Entry 4OK2 (X-ray diffraction, 2.45 A resolution); this record covers chains A and B.

== Chain A (and B) ==
Protein: Putative alginate lyase
Organism: Saccharophagus degradans
Notes: chain B of this document is another copy of the same molecule, construct and numbering; everything in this record applies to it too
UniProtKB: Q21FJ0 (Q21FJ0_SACD2); residues 1-736 here = UniProt positions 1-736
Amino-acid sequence (736 residues; each row starts with the number of its first residue):
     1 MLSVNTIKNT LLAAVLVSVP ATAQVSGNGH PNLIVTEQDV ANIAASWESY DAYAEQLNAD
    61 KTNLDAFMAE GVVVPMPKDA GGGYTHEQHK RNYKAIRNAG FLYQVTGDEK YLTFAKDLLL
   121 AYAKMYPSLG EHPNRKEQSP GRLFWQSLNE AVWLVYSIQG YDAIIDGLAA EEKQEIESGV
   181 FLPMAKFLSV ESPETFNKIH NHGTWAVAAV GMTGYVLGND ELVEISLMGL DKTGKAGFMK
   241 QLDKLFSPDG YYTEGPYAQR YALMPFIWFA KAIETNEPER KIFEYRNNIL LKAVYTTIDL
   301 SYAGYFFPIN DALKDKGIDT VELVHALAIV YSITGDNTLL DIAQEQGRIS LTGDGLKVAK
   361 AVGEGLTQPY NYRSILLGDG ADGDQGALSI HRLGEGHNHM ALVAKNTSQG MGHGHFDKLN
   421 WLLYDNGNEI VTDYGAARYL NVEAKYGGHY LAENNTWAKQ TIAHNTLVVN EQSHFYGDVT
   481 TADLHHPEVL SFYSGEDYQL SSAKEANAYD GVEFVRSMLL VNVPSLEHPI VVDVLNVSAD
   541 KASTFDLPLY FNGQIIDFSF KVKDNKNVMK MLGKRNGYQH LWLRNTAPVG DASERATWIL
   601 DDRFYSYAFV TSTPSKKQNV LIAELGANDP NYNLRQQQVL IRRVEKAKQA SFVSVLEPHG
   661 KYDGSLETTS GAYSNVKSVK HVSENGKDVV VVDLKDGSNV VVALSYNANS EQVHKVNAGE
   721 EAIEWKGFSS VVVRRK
Not modelled in the structure: 1-29, 736 (chain B: 1-30, 736)
Differences from the reference sequence: engineered mutation Ala-258 (Tyr in Q21FJ0)
Ion coordination: Zn2+: His-415, Asp-433, His-464
Curated features (UniProtKB/Swiss-Prot):
  - active site: His-413 (Proton acceptor)
  - binding site (substrate): Lys-136, Gln-146 to Asn-149, Lys-198, His-202, Tyr-257, Gln-259, Arg-260, Arg-438, Glu-667
  - binding site (Zn(2+)): His-415, Asp-433, His-464
  - site (Neutralizes the sugar carboxylate group at subsite +1): Asn-201, His-202
  - mutagenesis: Asn-149 (N149A: 1600-fold decrease in catalytic efficiency), Asn-201 (N201A: Complete loss of catalytic activity), His-202 (H202L: 20-fold decrease in catalytic efficiency), Arg-260 (R260A: 2000-fold decrease in catalytic efficiency), His-415 (H415A: 1000-fold decrease in catalytic activity), Arg-438 (R438A: 4400-fold decrease in catalytic efficiency), Tyr-450 (Y450A: Complete loss of catalytic activity)

== How chain A and chain B interact ==
Pairs across the interface (93; chain A residue first):
  Arg-260(A) with Glu-667(B), salt bridge
  Asp-315(A) with Tyr-662(B), hydrogen bond; Gly-664(B)
  Lys-316(A) with Gly-664(B), hydrogen bond (side chain-backbone); Ser-665(B), hydrogen bond (side chain-backbone); Glu-667(B), salt bridge
  Asp-319(A) with Ser-665(B), hydrogen bond
  Val-321(A) with Leu-666(B), hydrophobic
  Arg-348(A) with Ser-665(B), hydrogen bond; Leu-666(B)
  Tyr-439(A) with Gln-554(B)
  Leu-440(A) with Tyr-662(B); Glu-667(B); Thr-669(B), hydrogen bond (backbone-side chain)
  Asn-441(A) with Glu-667(B); Thr-669(B)
  Glu-443(A) with Tyr-673(B)
  Ala-444(A) with Ile-556(B), hydrophobic; Tyr-673(B)
  Lys-445(A) with Ile-555(B), hydrogen bond (side chain-backbone); Ile-556(B), hydrogen bond (side chain-backbone)
  Gln-554(A) with Tyr-439(B); Tyr-632(B), hydrogen bond (side chain-backbone); Leu-634(B), hydrogen bond (side chain-backbone); Arg-635(B)
  Ile-555(A) with Lys-445(B), hydrogen bond (backbone-side chain); Tyr-632(B)
  Ile-556(A) with Ala-444(B), hydrophobic; Lys-445(B), hydrogen bond (backbone-side chain); Asn-631(B)
  Phe-558(A) with Tyr-632(B), hydrophobic
  Val-562(A) with Pro-630(B)
  Asn-565(A) with Trp-582(B)
  Asn-567(A) with Lys-570(B); Met-571(B), hydrogen bond (backbone-backbone); Trp-582(B); Asn-628(B), hydrogen bond
  Val-568(A) with Met-569(B); Lys-570(B); Trp-582(B)
  Met-569(A) with Val-568(B); Met-569(B), hydrogen bond (backbone-backbone); Trp-582(B)
  Lys-570(A) with Asn-567(B); Val-568(B)
  Met-571(A) with Asn-567(B), hydrogen bond (backbone-backbone)
  Trp-582(A) with Asn-565(B); Asn-567(B); Val-568(B); Met-569(B), hydrophobic
  Arg-584(A) with Gly-626(B), hydrogen bond (side chain-backbone); Asp-629(B), salt bridge; Tyr-632(B), hydrogen bond
  Asn-585(A) with Tyr-632(B), hydrogen bond
  Ile-622(A) with Tyr-632(B)
  Glu-624(A) with Gln-636(B), hydrogen bond
  Gly-626(A) with Arg-584(B)
  Asn-628(A) with Asn-567(B)
  Asp-629(A) with Arg-584(B), salt bridge
  Pro-630(A) with Val-562(B)
  Tyr-632(A) with Gln-554(B), hydrogen bond (backbone-side chain); Ile-555(B); Phe-558(B), hydrophobic; Arg-584(B), hydrogen bond; Asn-585(B), hydrogen bond; Ile-622(B); Gln-638(B)
  Leu-634(A) with Gln-554(B), hydrogen bond (backbone-side chain)
  Arg-635(A) with Gln-554(B)
  Gln-636(A) with Glu-624(B); Gln-636(B); Gln-637(B); Gln-638(B)
  Gln-637(A) with Gln-636(B)
  Gln-638(A) with Tyr-632(B); Gln-636(B)
  Tyr-662(A) with Asp-315(B), hydrogen bond; Leu-440(B)
  Gly-664(A) with Asp-315(B); Lys-316(B), hydrogen bond (backbone-side chain)
  Ser-665(A) with Lys-316(B), hydrogen bond (backbone-side chain); Asp-319(B), hydrogen bond; Thr-320(B); Arg-348(B), hydrogen bond
  Leu-666(A) with Arg-348(B)
  Glu-667(A) with Arg-260(B), salt bridge; Lys-316(B), salt bridge; Leu-440(B); Asn-441(B)
  Thr-669(A) with Leu-440(B), hydrogen bond (side chain-backbone); Asn-441(B)
  Tyr-673(A) with Glu-443(B); Ala-444(B)
Other interface residues (no listed pair), chain A (52 interface residues in all): Thr-320, Val-442, Asp-557, Phe-604, Asn-631, Asn-633, Thr-668
Other interface residues (no listed pair), chain B (51 interface residues in all): Val-321, Val-442, Asp-557, Phe-604, Asn-633

== Overview ==
52 residues of chain A face 51 of chain B across their interface, with 30 hydrogen bonds and 6 salt bridges.
Polar contacts include Arg-260(A)/Glu-667(B), Lys-316(A)/Glu-667(B) and Arg-584(A)/Asp-629(B).
Both chains are Putative alginate lyase (Saccharophagus degradans). Entry 4OK2 (Crystal Structure of Alg17c
Mutant Y258A) was determined by X-ray diffraction, deposited together with 4OJZ and 4OK4.
